PDB entry 9K1D | electron microscopy, 3.34 A resolution | chains B and C of the 4 polymer chains in the assembly

== Chain B ==
Molecule: Guanine nucleotide-binding protein G(I)/G(S)/G(T) subunit beta-1
Source organism: Homo sapiens
UniProtKB: P62873 (GBB1_HUMAN); residue numbers follow UniProt; this construct covers 1-340
Sequence (340 residues; numbered 1 to 340; the number before each row is that of its first residue):
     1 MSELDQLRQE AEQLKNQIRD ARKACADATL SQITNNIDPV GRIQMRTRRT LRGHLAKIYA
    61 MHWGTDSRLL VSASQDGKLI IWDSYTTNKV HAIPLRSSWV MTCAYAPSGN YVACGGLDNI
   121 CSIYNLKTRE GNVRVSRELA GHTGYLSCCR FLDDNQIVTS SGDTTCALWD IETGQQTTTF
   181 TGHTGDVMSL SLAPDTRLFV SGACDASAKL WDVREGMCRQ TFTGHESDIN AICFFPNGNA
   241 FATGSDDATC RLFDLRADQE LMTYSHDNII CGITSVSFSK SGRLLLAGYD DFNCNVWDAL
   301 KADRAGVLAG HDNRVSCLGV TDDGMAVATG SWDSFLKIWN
Not modelled in the structure: 1-12
Disulfide bonds: C121-C149
Swiss-Prot annotation at these positions:
  - modified residue: S2 (N-acetylserine), H266 (Phosphohistidine)
  - natural variant: L30 (L30F: In MRD42; uncertain significance), R52 (R52G: In MRD42), G64 (G64V: In MRD42), D76 (D76E: In MRD42; D76G: In MRD42), G77 (G77S: In MRD42), K78 (K78R: In MRD42), I80 (I80N: In MRD42; I80T: In MRD42), H91 (H91R: In MRD42; uncertain significance), A92 (A92T: In MRD42), P94 (P94S: In MRD42), L95 (L95P: In MRD42), R96 (R96L: In MRD42), 5 further natural variant entries in UniProt

== Chain C ==
Molecule: Guanine nucleotide-binding protein G(I)/G(S)/G(O) subunit gamma-2
Source organism: Homo sapiens
UniProtKB: P59768 (GBG2_HUMAN); numbering as in UniProt (aligned over 1-71)
Sequence (71 residues; each row starts with the number of its first residue):
     1 MASNNTASIA QARKLVEQLK MEANIDRIKV SKAAADLMAY CEAHAKEDPL LTPVPASENP
    61 FREKKFFCAI L
Not modelled in the structure: 1-17, 63-71
Swiss-Prot annotation at these positions:
  - modified residue: A2 (N-acetylalanine), C68 (Cysteine methyl ester)
  - lipidation: C68 (S-geranylgeranyl cysteine)

== Chain B / chain C interface ==
Contacting residue pairs (69):
  L14(B) with L19(C), hydrophobic; K20(C)
  K15(B) with L19(C)
  I18(B) with E22(C); A23(C), hydrophobic; R27(C)
  A21(B) with R27(C)
  R22(B) with E22(C), salt bridge
  C25(B) with R27(C); I28(C); K29(C); V30(C)
  A26(B) with V30(C), hydrophobic
  D27(B) with K29(C); V30(C)
  A28(B) with V30(C); S31(C)
  L30(B) with A34(C), hydrophobic
  I33(B) with S31(C); A34(C), hydrophobic; M38(C), hydrophobic
  T34(B) with M38(C)
  I37(B) with M38(C), hydrophobic
  R49(B) with P60(C); F61(C), hydrogen bond (side chain-backbone)
  S84(B) with F61(C)
  Y85(B) with P60(C); F61(C), hydrophobic
  M217(B) with M21(C), hydrophobic
  C218(B) with M21(C)
  R219(B) with E22(C)
  Q220(B) with E22(C)
  T221(B) with E22(C), hydrogen bond (backbone-side chain)
  F235(B) with L37(C), hydrophobic; Y40(C), hydrophobic; C41(C), hydrophobic
  P236(B) with Y40(C), hydrogen bond (backbone-side chain)
  N237(B) with Y40(C)
  D254(B) with A33(C); L37(C)
  R256(B) with R27(C); I28(C), hydrogen bond (backbone-backbone); D36(C), salt bridge
  D258(B) with E22(C); I25(C)
  L261(B) with V30(C), hydrophobic
  S279(B) with D48(C), hydrogen bond; L50(C)
  K280(B) with E47(C), salt bridge; D48(C)
  S281(B) with Y40(C); C41(C); H44(C); D48(C), hydrogen bond
  G282(B) with C41(C)
  R283(B) with L51(C)
  L284(B) with L50(C), hydrophobic; L51(C), hydrophobic
  L300(B) with C41(C), hydrophobic
  D323(B) with P49(C)
  G324(B) with P49(C); L50(C)
  M325(B) with P49(C), hydrophobic
  A326(B) with F61(C), hydrophobic
  V327(B) with L50(C), hydrophobic
  I338(B) with F61(C), hydrophobic
  N340(B) with L50(C); N59(C); F61(C)
Interface residues without a listed pair, chain B (51 interface residues in all): Q17, I43, M45, R48, W63, A240, A257, Q259, L286
Interface residues without a listed pair, chain C (33 interface residues in all): Q18, D26, K32, A45, E58, R62

== In short ==
The interface between chain B and chain C involves 51 residues on one side and 33 on the other; the contacts
include 6 hydrogen bonds and 3 salt bridges. Polar pairs include R22(B)-E22(C), R256(B)-D36(C) and
K280(B)-E47(C).
Chain B is Guanine nucleotide-binding protein G(I)/G(S)/G(T) subunit beta-1 and chain C is Guanine
nucleotide-binding protein G(I)/G(S)/G(O) subunit gamma-2, both from Homo sapiens; the structure, Cryo-EM
structure of the butyrate bound FFA2-Gi complex, was determined by electron microscopy (same publication as
9K1C).
